5LK7 - chains A and C of the 3 polymer chains in the assembly; structure by electron microscopy, 3.42 A resolution.

[Chain A]
Name: VP1
Organism: Slow bee paralysis virus
UniProtKB: A7LM73 (A7LM73_9VIRU); residues 1-266 here correspond to UniProt positions 889-1154 (UniProt number = residue number + 888)
Sequence (266 residues; numbered 1 to 266; the number before each row is that of its first residue):
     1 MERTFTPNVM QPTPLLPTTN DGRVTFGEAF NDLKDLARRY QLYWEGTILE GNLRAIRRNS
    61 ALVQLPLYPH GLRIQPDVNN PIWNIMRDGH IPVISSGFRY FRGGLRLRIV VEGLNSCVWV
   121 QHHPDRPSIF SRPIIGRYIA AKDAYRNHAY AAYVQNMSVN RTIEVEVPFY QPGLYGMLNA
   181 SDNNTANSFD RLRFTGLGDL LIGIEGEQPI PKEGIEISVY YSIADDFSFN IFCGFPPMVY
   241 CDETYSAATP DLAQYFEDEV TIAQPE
Unresolved in the structure: 183-193, 245-266

[Chain C]
Name: VP3
Organism: Slow bee paralysis virus
UniProtKB: A7LM73 (A7LM73_9VIRU); residues 1-430 here correspond to UniProt positions 459-888 (UniProt number = residue number + 458)
Sequence (430 residues; row label = number of the first residue in the row):
     1 DNPPDPTPAK FFVPIPSHSW AHGTNTSEPT NTLRLDGGVV GVGRSDDIGT SDTAISGIIG
    61 VYGLLKPFDW NANDTGRNVG GHLLWSMPVH PQVDKDQVIQ VMTQSKLTQY YLPPISVVSS
   121 LYAYTRGSIK YKFLFGNNPR HNARLLVAYI PGISSDNRLT LERARNSAHV VFSLNEVSEF
   181 VFTVPYITDT MWWPRKYGGP QAAGEFVAPS YICMFILNPL VAMESVPSIV TIVPMIAAGD
   241 DFEVAVPAQP AVGLSRNIDV IYPKDSIISF KSGYFPVYVG SWHSFFDSTK AILRYGAVSD
   301 HIAQLGNIPA NVNRKAFWIV VGDTIKFKTK LDKINGTEWF IPEGEYTLGY GVVWRDGAYA
   361 YMVPYPLTPL GEKIAQYTAS LLASNTAISQ IRPYIPDYIV DSAASKDNIL WSPIEDRLRA
   421 QTEWVMAEPE
Unresolved in the structure: 198-205, 263-430

[How chain A and chain C interact]
Contacting residue pairs (178; chain A residue first):
  Arg3(A) with Val61(C); Tyr62(C), hydrogen bond (backbone-backbone)
  Thr4(A) with Gly60(C)
  Phe5(A) with Tyr62(C); Lys132(C), hydrogen bond (backbone-side chain); Glu179(C)
  Thr6(A) with Tyr62(C); Lys130(C); Val181(C)
  Pro7(A) with Glu179(C); Phe180(C); Val181(C), hydrogen bond (backbone-backbone)
  Asn8(A) with Val177(C); Glu179(C), hydrogen bond (side chain-backbone); Phe180(C); Val181(C), hydrogen bond (backbone-backbone)
  Val9(A) with Val181(C); Thr183(C)
  Met10(A) with Val170(C), hydrophobic; Val171(C); Phe180(C), hydrophobic; Val181(C), hydrogen bond (backbone-backbone); Phe182(C); Thr183(C)
  Gln11(A) with Thr183(C)
  Pro12(A) with Val170(C), hydrophobic; Phe182(C), hydrophobic; Thr183(C)
  Thr13(A) with Pro185(C)
  Leu15(A) with Asp240(C); Asp241(C)
  Leu16(A) with Arg126(C); Gly127(C); Tyr186(C), hydrophobic; Asp241(C), hydrogen bond (backbone-side chain)
  Pro17(A) with Arg126(C), hydrogen bond (backbone-side chain)
  Thr18(A) with Arg126(C); Glu243(C), hydrogen bond
  Thr19(A) with Arg126(C); Trp192(C); Glu243(C), hydrogen bond
  Asn20(A) with Glu243(C)
  Asp21(A) with Glu243(C)
  Gly22(A) with Trp192(C)
  Thr25(A) with Met191(C); Trp192(C), hydrogen bond
  Phe26(A) with Trp192(C)
  Phe30(A) with Ile55(C); Val244(C); Ala245(C); Pro247(C)
  Asn31(A) with Ala54(C); Ile55(C), hydrogen bond (backbone-backbone)
  Asp32(A) with Thr53(C), hydrogen bond; Ala54(C), hydrogen bond (side chain-backbone); Ile55(C); Tyr122(C)
  Leu33(A) with Thr53(C), hydrogen bond (backbone-backbone); Ile55(C), hydrophobic; Tyr122(C)
  Lys34(A) with Ser51(C); Thr53(C)
  Asp35(A) with Gly23(C); Thr24(C)
  Leu36(A) with Tyr122(C); Pro247(C), hydrophobic
  Arg38(A) with His22(C); Gly23(C)
  Arg39(A) with Trp20(C); Ala21(C), hydrogen bond (side chain-backbone); Pro247(C)
  Tyr40(A) with Trp20(C); Glu28(C), hydrogen bond
  His70(A) with Arg256(C)
  Gly71(A) with Arg256(C)
  Arg73(A) with Arg256(C), hydrogen bond (side chain-backbone); Asn257(C)
  Ile74(A) with Asn257(C), hydrogen bond (backbone-side chain)
  Gln75(A) with Asn257(C)
  Pro76(A) with Asp259(C); Ile261(C)
  Val78(A) with Ile261(C), hydrophobic
  Asn84(A) with Ile261(C), hydrogen bond (side chain-backbone)
  Met86(A) with Gln249(C)
  Arg87(A) with Leu107(C); Gly253(C); Asn257(C), hydrogen bond (side chain-backbone); Asp259(C), hydrogen bond (side chain-backbone); Val260(C)
  Asp88(A) with Leu254(C), hydrogen bond (side chain-backbone)
  His90(A) with Pro250(C)
  Pro92(A) with Leu254(C)
  Val93(A) with Val117(C), hydrophobic; Val252(C)
  Ile94(A) with Leu121(C), hydrophobic
  Ser96(A) with Leu254(C)
  Phe98(A) with Asp52(C); Thr53(C); Ile58(C), hydrophobic
  Arg102(A) with Val42(C); Gly43(C), hydrogen bond (side chain-backbone); Arg44(C), hydrogen bond (backbone-side chain); Ile48(C)
  Gly103(A) with Val42(C)
  Arg106(A) with Glu28(C), salt bridge
  Arg108(A) with Ser17(C), hydrogen bond; His18(C), hydrogen bond (side chain-backbone); Ser19(C); Trp20(C); Glu28(C), salt bridge
  His122(A) with Leu33(C)
  Ser131(A) with Arg256(C), hydrogen bond
  Ala151(A) with Leu33(C), hydrophobic
  Tyr153(A) with Asn31(C), hydrogen bond
  Asn160(A) with Pro16(C), hydrogen bond (side chain-backbone)
  Glu164(A) with Ser17(C); His18(C), salt bridge; Thr30(C); Asn31(C), hydrogen bond (backbone-side chain)
  Val165(A) with Thr30(C); Asn31(C)
  Glu166(A) with Thr30(C); Asn31(C), hydrogen bond (backbone-backbone); Thr32(C); Leu33(C), hydrogen bond (backbone-backbone)
  Pro168(A) with Leu33(C); Arg34(C)
  Phe169(A) with Val42(C), hydrophobic
  Tyr170(A) with Arg34(C); Leu35(C)
  Tyr175(A) with Asp47(C), hydrogen bond (side chain-backbone); Ile48(C), hydrophobic
  Tyr220(A) with Trp20(C), hydrophobic
  Asp226(A) with Gly41(C); Val42(C), hydrogen bond (side chain-backbone); Arg44(C), hydrogen bond (backbone-side chain)
  Ser228(A) with Arg44(C), hydrogen bond; Ser51(C)
  Phe229(A) with Ser51(C), hydrogen bond (backbone-side chain); Asp52(C), hydrogen bond (backbone-backbone); Thr53(C)
  Asn230(A) with Ile48(C); Gly49(C); Thr50(C); Asp52(C)
  Phe232(A) with Ile58(C), hydrophobic
  Phe235(A) with Val117(C), hydrophobic
  Pro237(A) with Gln109(C); Tyr110(C); Tyr111(C), hydrophobic; Ser255(C), hydrogen bond (backbone-side chain)
  Met238(A) with Thr108(C); Gln109(C); Tyr110(C), hydrogen bond (backbone-backbone); Val252(C), hydrophobic; Gly253(C); Leu254(C), hydrophobic
  Val239(A) with Leu107(C), hydrophobic; Thr108(C); Val252(C); Gly253(C), hydrogen bond (backbone-backbone); Leu254(C); Ile258(C), hydrophobic
  Tyr240(A) with Val93(C); Lys95(C); Tyr110(C), hydrophobic; Tyr197(C), hydrophobic; Ala251(C); Val252(C), hydrophobic
  Cys241(A) with Pro250(C); Ala251(C), hydrogen bond (backbone-backbone); Gly253(C)
  Asp242(A) with Lys95(C), salt bridge; Tyr197(C)
  Glu243(A) with Lys95(C), salt bridge; Leu107(C); Tyr110(C), hydrogen bond
  Thr244(A) with Val260(C)
Interface residues without a listed pair, chain A (92 interface residues in all): Glu2, Leu72, Gly89, Ala152, Thr162, Val167, Leu174, Ala180, Ser181, Asp182, Phe227, Ile231, Pro236
Interface residues without a listed pair, chain C (91 interface residues in all): Pro29, Val40, Leu112, Pro114, Ser116, Val118, Tyr124, Ser128, Ala168, Phe172, Val246, Tyr262

[Overview]
92 residues of chain A and 91 residues of chain C are in contact, with 44 hydrogen bonds and 5 salt bridges.
Polar contacts include Arg106(A)-Glu28(C), Arg108(A)-Glu28(C) and Glu164(A)-His18(C).
Chain A is VP1 and chain C is VP3, both from Slow bee paralysis virus; the structure, Single particle
reconstruction of slow bee paralysis virus virion at pH 5.5, was determined by electron microscopy together
with 5LK8 from the same study.
